6NHP - chains E and F of the 6 polymer chains in the assembly; structure by X-ray diffraction, 2.25 A resolution.

# Chain E
Protein: Hemagglutinin HA1 chain
Organism: Influenza A virus (strain A/Hong Kong/1/1968 H3N2)
UniProt: H9XC94 (H9XC94_I68A4); residues 11-329 here correspond to UniProt positions 27-345 (UniProt number = residue number + 16)
Amino-acid sequence (321 residues; row label = number of the first residue in the row):
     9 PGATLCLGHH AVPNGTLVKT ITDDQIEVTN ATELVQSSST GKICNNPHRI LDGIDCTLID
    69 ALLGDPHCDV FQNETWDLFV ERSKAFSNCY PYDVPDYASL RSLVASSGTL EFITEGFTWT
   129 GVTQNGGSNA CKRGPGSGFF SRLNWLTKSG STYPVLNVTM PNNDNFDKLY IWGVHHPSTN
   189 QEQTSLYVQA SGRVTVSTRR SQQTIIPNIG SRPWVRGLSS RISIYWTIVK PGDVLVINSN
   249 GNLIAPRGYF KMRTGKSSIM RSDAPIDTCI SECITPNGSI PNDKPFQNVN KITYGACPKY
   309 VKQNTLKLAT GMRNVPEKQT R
Not modelled in the structure: 326-329
Sequence notes: expression tag (9-10); variant S145 (Unk161 in H9XC94); conflict L226 (Met242 in H9XC94)
Disulfide bonds: C52-C277, C64-C76, C97-C139, C281-C305
Covalently attached groups: N-acetylglucosamine (NAG) linked to N38, N81, N285; glycan linked to N165

# Chain F
Protein: Hemagglutinin HA2 chain
Organism: Influenza A virus (strain A/Hong Kong/1/1968 H3N2)
UniProt: Q91MA7 (HEMA_I68A4); residues 1-176 here correspond to UniProt positions 346-521 (UniProt number = residue number + 345)
Amino-acid sequence (176 residues; each row starts with the number of its first residue):
     1 GLFGAIAGFI ENGWEGMIDG WYGFRHQNSE GTGQAADLKS TQAATDQING KLNRVIEKTN
    61 EKFHQIEKEF SEVEGRIQDL EKYVEDTKID LWSYNAELLV ALENQHTIDL TDSEMNKLFE
   121 KTGRQLRENA EDMGNGCFKI YHKCDNACIE SIRNGTYDHD VYRDEALNNR FQIKGV
Not modelled in the structure: 172-176
Sequence notes: engineered mutation T45 (Ile390 in Q91MA7); conflict G123 (Arg468 in Q91MA7)
Disulfide bonds: C144-C148
Curated features (UniProtKB/Swiss-Prot):
  - glycosylation: N154 (N-linked (GlcNAc...) asparagine)
Reported in the primary citation:
  - mutagenesis - I45T: decreased binding to CR9114
  - mutagenesis - I45T: decreased binding to FI6v3
  - mutagenesis - N49T: unchanged binding to CR9114
  - mutagenesis - N49T: unchanged binding to FI6v3

# How chain E and chain F interact
Inter-chain disulfides: C14(E)-C137(F)
Pairs across the interface (128):
  P9(E) - K143(F)  hydrogen bond (backbone-side chain)
  G10(E) - I140(F)
  G10(E) - H142(F)
  A11(E) - Q27(F)
  A11(E) - F138(F)
  A11(E) - K139(F)
  A11(E) - I140(F)  hydrogen bond (backbone-backbone)
  T12(E) - H26(F)
  T12(E) - Q27(F)  hydrogen bond (backbone-backbone)
  T12(E) - F138(F)
  L13(E) - F24(F)  hydrophobic
  L13(E) - R25(F)
  L13(E) - T122(F)
  L13(E) - C137(F)
  L13(E) - F138(F)  hydrogen bond (backbone-backbone)
  L13(E) - I140(F)  hydrophobic
  L13(E) - I152(F)  hydrophobic
  C14(E) - W14(F)
  C14(E) - G23(F)
  C14(E) - F24(F)
  C14(E) - R25(F)  hydrogen bond (backbone-backbone)
  C14(E) - G136(F)
  C14(E) - C137(F)  disulfide
  L15(E) - W14(F)
  L15(E) - G23(F)
  L15(E) - F24(F)  hydrophobic
  L15(E) - L118(F)  hydrophobic
  L15(E) - G136(F)  hydrogen bond (backbone-backbone)
  L15(E) - F138(F)  hydrophobic
  G16(E) - W14(F)
  G16(E) - Y22(F)
  G16(E) - G23(F)  hydrogen bond (backbone-backbone)
  G16(E) - M115(F)
  H17(E) - I6(F)
  H17(E) - I10(F)
  H17(E) - N12(F)
  H17(E) - G13(F)
  H17(E) - W14(F)  hydrogen bond (backbone-backbone)
  H17(E) - W21(F)
  H17(E) - M115(F)
  H18(E) - G13(F)
  H18(E) - W14(F)
  H18(E) - M17(F)
  H18(E) - G20(F)
  H18(E) - W21(F)  hydrogen bond (backbone-backbone)
  A19(E) - G13(F)
  A19(E) - W14(F)  hydrogen bond (backbone-backbone)
  A19(E) - E15(F)
  P21(E) - E15(F)
  V26(E) - N104(F)
  K27(E) - E97(F)  salt bridge
  K27(E) - V100(F)
  K27(E) - A101(F)
  K27(E) - N104(F)  hydrogen bond (backbone-side chain)
  T28(E) - A101(F)
  T28(E) - N104(F)
  T28(E) - Q105(F)  hydrogen bond
  I29(E) - A101(F)
  I29(E) - L102(F)  hydrophobic
  I29(E) - Q105(F)  hydrogen bond (backbone-side chain)
  T30(E) - Q105(F)  hydrogen bond (backbone-side chain)
  I34(E) - I108(F)  hydrophobic
  T40(E) - L52(F)
  L42(E) - V55(F)  hydrophobic
  L42(E) - V100(F)  hydrophobic
  R109(E) - E67(F)  salt bridge
  S110(E) - H64(F)  hydrogen bond
  S114(E) - H64(F)
  K264(E) - F63(F)
  S265(E) - H64(F)
  S266(E) - H64(F)  hydrogen bond
  R269(E) - E67(F)  salt bridge
  N290(E) - K58(F)  hydrogen bond
  D291(E) - I56(F)
  P293(E) - V55(F)
  F294(E) - A96(F)  hydrophobic
  K299(E) - K68(F)  hydrogen bond (backbone-side chain)
  K299(E) - E85(F)
  K299(E) - I89(F)
  I300(E) - K68(F)
  I300(E) - E69(F)
  T301(E) - Q65(F)  hydrogen bond (backbone-side chain)
  Y302(E) - K62(F)
  Y302(E) - F63(F)
  G303(E) - E61(F)
  G303(E) - K62(F)  hydrogen bond (backbone-backbone)
  A304(E) - N60(F)
  A304(E) - E61(F)
  C305(E) - N60(F)  hydrogen bond (backbone-side chain)
  K307(E) - T59(F)  hydrogen bond
  K307(E) - N60(F)
  K307(E) - W92(F)
  Y308(E) - I89(F)  hydrophobic
  V309(E) - W92(F)
  V309(E) - S93(F)
  K310(E) - I89(F)
  K310(E) - D90(F)  salt bridge
  K310(E) - S93(F)  hydrogen bond (backbone-side chain)
  Q311(E) - S93(F)  hydrogen bond (side chain-backbone)
  Q311(E) - E97(F)  hydrogen bond
  L314(E) - A96(F)  hydrophobic
  L314(E) - E97(F)
  K315(E) - V100(F)
  K315(E) - N104(F)  hydrogen bond (backbone-side chain)
  L316(E) - L52(F)  hydrophobic
  L316(E) - E103(F)
  L316(E) - N104(F)
  A317(E) - N104(F)  hydrogen bond (backbone-side chain)
  T318(E) - W21(F)
  T318(E) - I48(F)
  G319(E) - W21(F)
  G319(E) - T107(F)
  M320(E) - I6(F)  hydrophobic
  M320(E) - W21(F)
  M320(E) - Y22(F)
  M320(E) - T111(F)
  R321(E) - I6(F)
  R321(E) - A7(F)
  V323(E) - A7(F)  hydrophobic
  V323(E) - E11(F)
  V323(E) - N12(F)
  V323(E) - G13(F)  hydrogen bond (backbone-backbone)
  P324(E) - N12(F)
  P324(E) - E15(F)
  E325(E) - N12(F)
  E325(E) - G13(F)
  E325(E) - W14(F)
  E325(E) - E15(F)  hydrogen bond (backbone-side chain)
Also at the interface, not in a pair above, chain E (59 interface residues in all): V20, V36, A113, I267, P306
Also at the interface, not in a pair above, chain F (65 interface residues in all): G1, N28, L99, F119, C144, I149

# Summary
Chain E and chain F form an interface of 59 and 65 residues respectively; the contacts include 1 disulfide
bond, 29 hydrogen bonds and 4 salt bridges. Among the polar pairs are K27(E)-E97(F), R109(E)-E67(F) and
R269(E)-E67(F). From the paper: I45T of chain F reduces binding to CR9114; I45T of chain F reduces binding to
FI6v3.
Chain E is Hemagglutinin HA1 chain and chain F is Hemagglutinin HA2 chain, both from Influenza A virus (strain
A/Hong Kong/1/1968 H3N2); the structure, Crystal structure of the A/Hong Kong/1/1968 (H3N2) influenza virus
hemagglutinin HA2 I45T mutant, was determined by X-ray diffraction together with 6NHQ and 6NHR from the same
study.
